PDB entry 4DOP | X-ray diffraction, 4.20 A resolution (low resolution: residue-level contacts below are approximate; hydrogen-bond / salt-bridge calls are withheld) | chains C and A of the 3 polymer chains in the assembly

== Chain C ==
Name: Cation efflux system protein CusB
From: Escherichia coli
UniProtKB: P77239 (CUSB_ECOLI); residues 1-407 here = UniProt positions 1-407
Amino-acid sequence (413 residues; row label = number of the first residue in the row):
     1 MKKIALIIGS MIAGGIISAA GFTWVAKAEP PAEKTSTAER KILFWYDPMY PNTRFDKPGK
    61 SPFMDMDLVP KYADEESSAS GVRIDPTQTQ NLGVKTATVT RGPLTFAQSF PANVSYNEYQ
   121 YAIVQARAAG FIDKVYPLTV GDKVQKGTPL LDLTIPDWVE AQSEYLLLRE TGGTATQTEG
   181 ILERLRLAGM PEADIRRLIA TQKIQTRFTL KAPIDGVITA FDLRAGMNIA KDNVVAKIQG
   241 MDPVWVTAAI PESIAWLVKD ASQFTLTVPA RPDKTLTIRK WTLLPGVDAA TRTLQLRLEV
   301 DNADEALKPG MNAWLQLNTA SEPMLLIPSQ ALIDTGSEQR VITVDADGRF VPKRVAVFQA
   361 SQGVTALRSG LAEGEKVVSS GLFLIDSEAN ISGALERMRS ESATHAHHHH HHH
Disordered / not traced: 1-78, 403-413
Construct notes: expression tag (408-413)

== Chain A ==
Name: Cation efflux system protein CusA
From: Escherichia coli
UniProtKB: P38054 (CUSA_ECOLI); residue numbers follow UniProt; this construct covers 1-1047
Amino-acid sequence (1054 residues; row label = number of the first residue in the row; numbers below 1 keep their minus sign (Met-6 is residue -6)):
    -6 MHHHHHHMIE WIIRRSVANR FLVLMGALFL SIWGTWTIIN TPVDALPDLS DVQVIIKTSY
    54 PGQAPQIVEN QVTYPLTTTM LSVPGAKTVR GFSQFGDSYV YVIFEDGTDP YWARSRVLEY
   114 LNQVQGKLPA GVSAELGPDA TGVGWIYEYA LVDRSGKHDL ADLRSLQDWF LKYELKTIPD
   174 VAEVASVGGV VKEYQVVIDP QRLAQYGISL AEVKSALDAS NQEAGGSSIE LAEAEYMVRA
   234 SGYLQTLDDF NHIVLKASEN GVPVYLRDVA KVQIGPEMRR GIAELNGEGE VAGGVVILRS
   294 GKNAREVIAA VKDKLETLKS SLPEGVEIVT TYDRSQLIDR AIDNLSGKLL EEFIVVAVVC
   354 ALFLWHVRSA LVAIISLPLG LCIAFIVMHF QGLNANIMSL GGIAIAVGAM VDAAIVMIEN
   414 AHKRLEEWQH QHPDATLDNK TRWQVITDAS VEVGPALFIS LLIITLSFIP IFTLEGQEGR
   474 LFGPLAFTKT YAMAGAALLA IVVIPILMGY WIRGKIPPES SNPLNRFLIR VYHPLLLKVL
   534 HWPKTTLLVA ALSVLTVLWP LNKVGGEFLP QINEGDLLYM PSTLPGISAA EAASMLQKTD
   594 KLIMSVPEVA RVFGKTGKAE TATDSAPLEM VETTIQLKPQ EQWRPGMTMD KIIEELDNTV
   654 RLPGLANLWV PPIRNAIDML STGIKSPIGI KVSGTVLADI DAMAEQIEEV ARTVPGVASA
   714 LAERLEGGRY INVEINREKA ARYGMTVADV QLFVTSAVGG AMVGETVEGI ARYPINLRYP
   774 QSWRDSPQAL RQLPILTPMK QQITLADVAD IKVSTGPSML KTENARPTSW IYIDARDRDM
   834 VSVVHDLQKA IAEKVQLKPG TSVAFSGQFE LLERANHKLK LMVPMTLMII FVLLYLAFRR
   894 VGEALLIISS VPFALVGGIW LLWWMGFHLS VATGTGFIAL AGVAAEFGVV MLMYLRHAIE
   954 AVPSLNNPQT FSEQKLDEAL YHGAVLRVRP KAMTVAVIIA GLLPILWGTG AGSEVMSRIA
  1014 APMIGGMITA PLLSLFIIPA AYKLMWLHRH RVRK
Disordered / not traced: -6 to 0, 505-516, 1044-1047
Construct notes: expression tag (-6 to 0); engineered mutation Ala669 (Arg in P38054)
UniProt features mapped onto this chain:
  - mutagenesis: Ala399 (A399D: Strong decrease in copper resistance), Asp405 (D405N: Loss of copper resistance), Glu412 (E412D: Slight decrease in copper resistance; E412Q: Loss of copper resistance), Met573 (M573I: Loss of copper resistance), Met623 (M623I: Loss of copper resistance), Met640 (M640I: No change in copper resistance), Met672 (M672I: Loss of copper resistance), Met738 (M738I: No change in copper resistance), Met755 (M755I: Slight decrease in copper resistance), Met792 (M792I: No change in copper resistance), Met812 (M812I: Slight decrease in copper resistance), Met833 (M833I: Slight decrease in copper resistance)
From the paper describing this entry:
  - mutagenesis - R669A: abolished binding to Cu(I)
  - mutagenesis - R83A, E567A, D617A, E625A, E625D, K678A: abolished growth

== Interface between chain C and chain A ==
Pairs across the interface - 51 pairs, chain C then chain A:
  Ile84(C) - Pro656(A)
  Gln88(C) - Arg654(A)
  Gln88(C) - Leu655(A)
  Asn91(C) - Lys591(A)
  Asn91(C) - Leu595(A)
  Asn91(C) - Leu655(A)
  Leu92(C) - Glu584(A)
  Leu92(C) - Lys591(A)
  Gln108(C) - Trp776(A)
  Gln108(C) - Gln785(A)
  Ser109(C) - Gln194(A)
  Phe110(C) - Gln194(A)
  Pro111(C) - Gln194(A)
  Pro111(C) - Gln198(A)
  Ala112(C) - Gln198(A)
  Asn113(C) - Gln198(A)
  Ala249(C) - Gln795(A)
  Glu252(C) - Tyr736(A)
  Ser253(C) - Thr797(A)
  Ser253(C) - Asp800(A)
  Ile254(C) - Thr797(A)
  Pro269(C) - Arg195(A)
  Ala290(C) - Gln794(A)
  Thr291(C) - Gln794(A)
  Thr291(C) - Gln795(A)
  Arg292(C) - Gln794(A)
  Thr293(C) - Gln795(A)
  Asn312(C) - Gln198(A)
  Asn312(C) - Tyr199(A)
  Trp314(C) - Asp192(A)
  Trp314(C) - Gln194(A)
  Trp314(C) - Arg195(A)
  Trp314(C) - Gln198(A)
  Asp334(C) - Arg722(A)
  Asp334(C) - Val806(A)
  Thr335(C) - Ser807(A)
  Thr335(C) - Thr808(A)
  Gly336(C) - Val806(A)
  Ala360(C) - Gln781(A)
  Phe383(C) - Leu577(A)
  Phe383(C) - Gly579(A)
  Phe383(C) - Ile580(A)
  Phe383(C) - Arg722(A)
  Leu384(C) - Thr576(A)
  Leu384(C) - Met588(A)
  Leu384(C) - Pro656(A)
  Leu384(C) - Gly657(A)
  Ser387(C) - Leu577(A)
  Glu388(C) - Pro656(A)
  Glu388(C) - Gly657(A)
  Asn390(C) - Arg717(A)
Other interface residues (no listed pair), chain C (38 interface residues in all): Pro251, Trp256, Ala313, Ile333, Gln359, Gly381, Ile385, Ile391
Other interface residues (no listed pair), chain A (37 interface residues in all): Leu658, Glu701, Arg705, Leu714, Met792, Lys793, Ile796

== In short ==
The interface between chain C and chain A involves 38 residues on one side and 37 on the other. From UniProt:
12 mutagenesis sites on chain A. The paper reports that R83A, E567A and D617A of chain A, among others,
abolish growth; R669A of chain A abolishes binding to Cu(I); 7 substitutions were tested in all.
Chain C is Cation efflux system protein CusB and chain A is Cation efflux system protein CusA, both from
Escherichia coli; the structure, Crystal structure of the CusBA heavy-metal efflux complex from Escherichia
coli, R mutant, was determined by X-ray diffraction, deposited together with 3T51, 3T53, 3T56 and 4DNT.
